PDB entry 6RAW | electron microscopy, 3.70 A resolution | chains 4 and 7 of the 13 polymer chains in the assembly

[Chain 4]
Molecule: DNA replication licensing factor MCM4
Organism: Drosophila melanogaster
Notes: EC 3.6.4.12
UniProtKB: Q26454 (MCM4_DROME); numbering as in UniProt (aligned over 1-866)
Amino-acid sequence (866 residues; row label = number of the first residue in the row):
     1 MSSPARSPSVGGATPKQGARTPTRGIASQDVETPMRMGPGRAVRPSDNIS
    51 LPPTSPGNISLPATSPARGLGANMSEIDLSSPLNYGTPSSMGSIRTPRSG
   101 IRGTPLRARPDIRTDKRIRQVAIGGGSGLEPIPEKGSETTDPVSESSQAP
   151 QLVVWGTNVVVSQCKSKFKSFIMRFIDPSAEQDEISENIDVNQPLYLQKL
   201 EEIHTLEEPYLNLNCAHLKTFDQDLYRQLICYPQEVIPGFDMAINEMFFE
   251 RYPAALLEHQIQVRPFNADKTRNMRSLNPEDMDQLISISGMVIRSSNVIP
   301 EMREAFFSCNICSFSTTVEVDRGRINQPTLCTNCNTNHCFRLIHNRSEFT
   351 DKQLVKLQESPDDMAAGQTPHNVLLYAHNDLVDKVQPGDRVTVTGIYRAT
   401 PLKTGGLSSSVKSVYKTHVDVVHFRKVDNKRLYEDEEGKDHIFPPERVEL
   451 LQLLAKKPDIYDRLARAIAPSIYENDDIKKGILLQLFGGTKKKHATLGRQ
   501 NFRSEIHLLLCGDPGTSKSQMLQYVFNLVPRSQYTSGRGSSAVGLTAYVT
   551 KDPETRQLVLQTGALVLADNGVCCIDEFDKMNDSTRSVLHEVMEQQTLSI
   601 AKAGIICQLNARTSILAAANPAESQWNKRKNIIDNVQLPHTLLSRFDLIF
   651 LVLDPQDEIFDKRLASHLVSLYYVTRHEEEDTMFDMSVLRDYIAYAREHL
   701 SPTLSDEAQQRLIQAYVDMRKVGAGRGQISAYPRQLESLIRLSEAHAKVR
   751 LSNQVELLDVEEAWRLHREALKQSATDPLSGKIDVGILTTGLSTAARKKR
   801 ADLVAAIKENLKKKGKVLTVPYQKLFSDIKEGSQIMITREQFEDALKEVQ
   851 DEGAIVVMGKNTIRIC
Not modelled in the structure: 1-152, 185-188, 427-438, 777-866
Ligand contacts:
  - ADP (adenosine-5'-diphosphate), molecule 1: Ile-472, Pro-514, Gly-515, Thr-516, Ser-517, Lys-518, Ser-519, Gln-520, Glu-577, Asn-620
  - ADP, molecule 2: Phe-502, Glu-594, Arg-645, Pro-733, Arg-734
Swiss-Prot annotation at these positions:
  - motif: Ser-644 to Asp-647 (Arginine finger)
  - binding site (ATP): Gly-512 to Ser-519
  - modified residue: Ser-55 (Phosphoserine), Ser-81 (Phosphoserine), Thr-87 (Phosphothreonine)
  - mutagenesis: Lys-518 (K518A: Slightly reduces complex helicase activity)
What the authors report for this chain:
  - catalytic residues: Arg-645 (citing earlier work)
  - mutagenesis - R645A: unchanged catalytic activity

[Chain 7]
Molecule: DNA replication licensing factor Mcm7
Organism: Drosophila melanogaster
Notes: EC 3.6.4.12
UniProtKB: Q9XYU0 (MCM7_DROME); residues 1-720 here = UniProt positions 1-720
Amino-acid sequence (720 residues; each row starts with the number of its first residue):
     1 MARRDYAQDRESIKTFLSEFCKCDDDGKKEFVYGSQLVKLAHREQVLITI
    51 DLDDLAEFNESLAEAVVDNCRRYTSIFSDVIAELLPSYKQQEVHAKDALD
   101 VYIEHRLMMESRTRNPMEQRDERNSFPSELMKRFEVGFKPLSTEKAHSIR
   151 EVKAQHIGKLVTVRGIVTRCTEVKPMMVVATYTCDRCGSETYQPVNSLSF
   201 TPVHDCPSDDCRVNKAGGRLYLQTRGSKFVKFQEVKMQEHSDQVPVGHIP
   251 RSMTIMCRGEVTRMAQPGDHIVVSGVFLPLMRTGFAQMIQGLLSETFLQA
   301 HRIICINKNDEISDKDAELTPEELEELAQDDFYERLATSLAPEIYGHLDV
   351 KKALLLLLVGGVDKRPDGMKIRGNINICLMGDPGVAKSQLLGYISRLAVR
   401 SQYTTGRGSSGVGLTAAVMKDPLTGEMTLEGGALVLADQGVCCIDEFDKM
   451 ADQDRTAIHEVMEQQTISIAKAGIMTTLNARVSILAAANPAFGRYNPRRT
   501 VEQNIQLPAALLSRFDLLWLIQDKPDRDNDLRLAKHITYVHSHSKQPPTR
   551 VKALDMNLMRRYINLCKRKNPTIPDELTDYIVGAYVELRREARNQKDMTF
   601 TSARNLLGILRLSTALARLRLSDSVEKDDVAEALRLLEMSKDSLNQIHEH
   651 QKGHVPNTSDRIFAIVRELAGSGKAVKISDIMDRCTTKGFKPDQVDKCID
   701 DYEELNVWQVNMGRTKITFM
Not modelled in the structure: 1-2, 111-123, 647-720
Disulfide bonds: Cys-187/Cys-211
Ligand contacts: ADP (adenosine-5'-diphosphate): Ile-344, Asp-382, Val-385, Ala-386, Lys-387, Ser-388, Gln-389, Asp-445, Leu-533, Ile-537
What the authors report for this chain:
  - catalytic residues: Arg-514 (citing earlier work)
  - mutagenesis - R514A: unchanged catalytic activity

[Interface between chain 4 and chain 7]
Contacting residue pairs - 62 pairs, chain 4 then chain 7:
  Trp-155(4) with Arg-106(7); Met-109(7)
  Gly-156(4) with His-105(7)
  Asn-158(4) with His-105(7), hydrogen bond
  Tyr-232(4) with Tyr-102(7); His-105(7), hydrogen bond
  Glu-235(4) with Arg-225(7), salt bridge
  Arg-275(4) with Glu-172(7), salt bridge; Arg-263(7); Gln-266(7)
  Leu-277(4) with Val-173(7)
  Pro-279(4) with Lys-231(7)
  Glu-280(4) with Asp-97(7); Ala-98(7); Leu-99(7)
  Met-282(4) with Pro-175(7), hydrophobic
  Ile-293(4) with Met-475(7)
  Arg-322(4) with Tyr-221(7)
  Gln-358(4) with Thr-477(7)
  Ser-360(4) with Asn-479(7), hydrogen bond
  Ala-366(4) with Asp-438(7); Gln-439(7)
  Gly-367(4) with Leu-436(7); Asp-438(7), hydrogen bond (backbone-side chain)
  Gln-368(4) with Pro-267(7)
  Thr-369(4) with Leu-429(7)
  His-371(4) with Glu-172(7)
  Asn-372(4) with Leu-429(7)
  Thr-404(4) with Ser-199(7), hydrogen bond
  Leu-407(4) with Phe-285(7), hydrophobic
  Ser-410(4) with Ser-199(7), hydrogen bond; Phe-200(7), hydrogen bond (side chain-backbone); Thr-201(7)
  Val-411(4) with Leu-198(7); Ser-199(7), hydrogen bond (backbone-side chain); Phe-200(7), hydrogen bond (backbone-backbone)
  Lys-412(4) with Leu-198(7)
  Ser-413(4) with Met-176(7); Met-177(7), hydrogen bond (side chain-backbone); Ser-197(7); Leu-198(7), hydrogen bond (backbone-backbone)
  Val-414(4) with Phe-232(7), hydrophobic
  Tyr-415(4) with Leu-222(7); Thr-224(7); Phe-229(7), hydrophobic
  Lys-416(4) with Thr-424(7)
  Asp-654(4) with Arg-589(7), salt bridge
  Gln-656(4) with Arg-593(7)
  Glu-658(4) with Arg-593(7)
  Asp-661(4) with Arg-589(7); Arg-593(7), salt bridge
  Ala-665(4) with Val-582(7); Leu-606(7), hydrophobic
  Ser-666(4) with Val-582(7)
  Val-669(4) with Leu-606(7), hydrophobic
  Leu-671(4) with Asp-367(7)
  Tyr-672(4) with Lys-364(7); Pro-366(7), hydrophobic; Ile-573(7)
  Tyr-673(4) with Ile-573(7), hydrogen bond (side chain-backbone); Asp-575(7), hydrogen bond (side chain-backbone)
  Thr-675(4) with Asp-367(7)
Also at the interface, not in a pair above, chain 4 (55 interface residues in all): Val-153, Val-154, Thr-157, Cys-231, Asn-278, Asp-283, Arg-324, Ser-409, Thr-417, Gly-515, Gln-520, Lys-628, Asp-657, Lys-662, Arg-676
Also at the interface, not in a pair above, chain 7 (57 interface residues in all): Asp-185, Gly-188, Pro-202, Val-230, Met-369, Val-435, Ile-474, Thr-572, Pro-574, Val-586, Lys-596, Ala-603

[In short]
Chain 4 and chain 7 form an interface of 55 and 57 residues respectively; the contacts include 13 hydrogen
bonds and 4 salt bridges. Polar pairs include Glu-235(4)/Arg-225(7), Arg-275(4)/Glu-172(7) and
Asp-654(4)/Arg-589(7). Chain 4 binds ADP. Ligands of chain 7: ADP. From the paper: catalytic residues
Arg-645(4) and Arg-514(7); R645A of chain 4 leaves catalytic activity unchanged.
Chain 4 is DNA replication licensing factor MCM4 and chain 7 is DNA replication licensing factor Mcm7, both
from Drosophila melanogaster; the structure, D. melanogaster CMG-DNA, State 1A, was determined by electron
microscopy (same publication as 6RAZ, 6RAX and 6RAY).
